PDB entry 3JYN | X-ray diffraction, 2.01 A resolution | chain A

[Chain A]
Molecule: Quinone oxidoreductase
Source organism: Pseudomonas syringae pv. tomato
Notes: EC 1.6.5.5
UniProt: Q88B47 (Q88B47_PSESM); residues 1-325 here = UniProt positions 1-325
Chain sequence (325 residues; row label = number of the first residue in the row):
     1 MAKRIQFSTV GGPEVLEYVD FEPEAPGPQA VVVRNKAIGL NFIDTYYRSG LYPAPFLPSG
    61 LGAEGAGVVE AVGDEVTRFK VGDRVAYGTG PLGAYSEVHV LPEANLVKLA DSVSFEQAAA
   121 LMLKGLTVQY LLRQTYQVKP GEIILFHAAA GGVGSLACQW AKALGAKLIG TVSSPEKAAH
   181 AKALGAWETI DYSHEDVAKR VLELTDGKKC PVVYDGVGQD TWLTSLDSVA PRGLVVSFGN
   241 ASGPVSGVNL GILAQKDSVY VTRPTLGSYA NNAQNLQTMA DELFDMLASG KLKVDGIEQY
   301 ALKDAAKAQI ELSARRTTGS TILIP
Ligand contacts: NADPH (NDP; NADPH dihydro-nicotinamide-adenine-dinucleotide phosphate): Leu40, Asn41, Phe42, Ile43, Tyr46, Leu123, Lys124, Thr127, Tyr130, Ala148, Gly151, Gly152, Val153, Val172, Ser173, Lys177, Tyr192, Gly216, Val217, Asp220, Phe238, Gly239, Asn240, Ala241, Ser242, Arg263, Pro264, Thr265, Leu266, Leu312, Ser313, Arg315, Thr317, Gly319

[Summary]
Ligands of chain A: NADPH.
Chain A is Quinone oxidoreductase (Pseudomonas syringae pv. tomato); the structure, Crystal structures of
Pseudomonas syringae pv. Tomato DC3000 quinone oxidoreductase complexed with NADPH, was determined by X-ray
diffraction together with 3JYL from the same study.
